7L8C - chains A and B of the 8 polymer chains in the assembly; structure by electron microscopy, 3.40 A resolution.

# Chain A
Name: BG505 SOSIP MD39 - gp120
Source organism: Human immunodeficiency virus 1
Amino-acid sequence (469 residues; row label = number of the first residue in the row; note: 14 numbers in that range are skipped by the numbering (no residue carries them; nothing is unmodelled there); a row labelled like 185A-185K holds insertion residues (185A, then the next letters in order)):
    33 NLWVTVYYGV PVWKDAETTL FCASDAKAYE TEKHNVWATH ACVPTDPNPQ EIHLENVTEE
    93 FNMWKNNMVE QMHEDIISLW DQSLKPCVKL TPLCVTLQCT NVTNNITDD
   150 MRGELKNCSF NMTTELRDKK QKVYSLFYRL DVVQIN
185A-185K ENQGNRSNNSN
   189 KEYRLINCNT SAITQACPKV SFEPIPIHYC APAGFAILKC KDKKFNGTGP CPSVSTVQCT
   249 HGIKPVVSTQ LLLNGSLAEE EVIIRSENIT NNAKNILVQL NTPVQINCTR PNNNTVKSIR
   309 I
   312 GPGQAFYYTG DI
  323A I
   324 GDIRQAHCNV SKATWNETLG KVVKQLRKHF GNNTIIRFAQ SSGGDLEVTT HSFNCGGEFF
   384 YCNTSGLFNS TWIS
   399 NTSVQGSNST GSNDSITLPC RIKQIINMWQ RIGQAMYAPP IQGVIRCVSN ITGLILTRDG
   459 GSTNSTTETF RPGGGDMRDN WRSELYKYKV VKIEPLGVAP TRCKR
Not modelled in the structure: 58-65, 185A-185K, 399-409
Disulfide bonds: Cys54-Cys74, Cys119-Cys205, Cys126-Cys196, Cys131-Cys157, Cys218-Cys247, Cys228-Cys239, Cys296-Cys331, Cys378-Cys445, Cys385-Cys418
Covalent attachments: N-acetylglucosamine (NAG) linked to Asn88, Asn133, Asn137, Asn156, Asn160, Asn197, Asn234, Asn262, Asn276, Asn295, Asn301, Asn332, Asn339, Asn355, Asn386, Asn392, Asn448

# Chain B
Name: BG505 SOSIP MD39 - gp41
Source organism: Human immunodeficiency virus 1
Amino-acid sequence (147 residues; each row starts with the number of its first residue):
   518 VSLGFLGAAG STMGAASMTL TVQARNLLSG IVQQQSNLLR APEPQQHLLK DTHWGIKQLQ
   578 ARVLAVEHYL RDQQLLGIWG CSGKLICCTN VPWNSSWSNR NLSEIWDNMT WLQWDKEISN
   638 YTQIIYGLLE ESQNQQEKNE QDLLALD
Not modelled in the structure: 547-568, 664
Disulfide bonds: Cys598-Cys604
Covalent attachments: N-acetylglucosamine (NAG) linked to Asn611, Asn618, Asn637

# Interface between chain A and chain B
Disulfides between the chains: Cys501(A)-Cys605(B)
Residue-residue contacts (87; chain A residue first):
  Leu34(A) - Pro609(B)
  Leu34(A) - Trp610(B)  hydrogen bond (backbone-backbone)
  Leu34(A) - Leu619(B)  hydrophobic
  Trp35(A) - Asn607(B)
  Trp35(A) - Val608(B)
  Trp35(A) - Pro609(B)  hydrophobic
  Trp35(A) - Trp610(B)
  Val36(A) - Thr606(B)  hydrogen bond (backbone-backbone)
  Val36(A) - Val608(B)  hydrogen bond (backbone-backbone)
  Val36(A) - Pro609(B)
  Val36(A) - Trp610(B)  hydrophobic
  Thr37(A) - Cys604(B)
  Thr37(A) - Cys605(B)
  Val38(A) - Trp596(B)  hydrophobic
  Val38(A) - Leu602(B)
  Val38(A) - Ile603(B)
  Val38(A) - Cys604(B)  hydrogen bond (backbone-backbone)
  Tyr39(A) - Leu602(B)
  Tyr39(A) - Ile603(B)  hydrophobic
  Tyr39(A) - Trp623(B)
  Tyr39(A) - Trp628(B)  hydrophobic
  Tyr40(A) - Leu537(B)
  Tyr40(A) - Leu544(B)
  Tyr40(A) - Gln590(B)  hydrogen bond
  Tyr40(A) - Leu602(B)  hydrogen bond (backbone-backbone)
  Gly41(A) - Leu537(B)
  Gly41(A) - Gln540(B)
  Val42(A) - Leu537(B)
  Val42(A) - Trp628(B)  hydrophobic
  Pro43(A) - Ala526(B)
  Val44(A) - Trp628(B)
  Val44(A) - Leu629(B)
  Trp45(A) - Leu523(B)  hydrophobic
  Trp45(A) - Ala526(B)  hydrophobic
  Trp45(A) - Leu629(B)
  Thr50(A) - Leu581(B)
  Thr51(A) - Lys574(B)
  Leu52(A) - Lys574(B)  hydrogen bond (backbone-side chain)
  Phe53(A) - Gln575(B)
  Ile84(A) - Gly521(B)
  Ile84(A) - Phe522(B)
  Ile84(A) - Leu523(B)
  Ile84(A) - Gly524(B)
  Leu86(A) - Leu523(B)
  Leu86(A) - Gly524(B)
  Glu87(A) - Ala526(B)
  Glu87(A) - Gly527(B)
  Asn88(A) - Gly527(B)
  Val89(A) - Ala526(B)
  Val89(A) - Gly527(B)
  Asp107(A) - Trp571(B)
  Asp107(A) - Lys574(B)  salt bridge
  Ser110(A) - Trp571(B)
  Gln114(A) - Thr569(B)
  Gln114(A) - Trp571(B)  hydrogen bond
  Ala221(A) - Leu545(B)
  Ala221(A) - Ser546(B)
  Ala221(A) - Ala582(B)
  Thr244(A) - Leu523(B)
  Lys490(A) - His585(B)
  Ile491(A) - Leu523(B)  hydrophobic
  Pro493(A) - Leu544(B)  hydrophobic
  Pro493(A) - Asp589(B)
  Leu494(A) - Leu592(B)  hydrophobic
  Leu494(A) - Leu593(B)  hydrophobic
  Leu494(A) - Trp596(B)  hydrophobic
  Leu494(A) - Tyr643(B)
  Val496(A) - Trp628(B)
  Val496(A) - Trp631(B)  hydrogen bond (backbone-side chain)
  Val496(A) - Ile635(B)
  Ala497(A) - Met530(B)  hydrophobic
  Ala497(A) - Trp623(B)  hydrophobic
  Ala497(A) - Trp628(B)  hydrophobic
  Ala497(A) - Trp631(B)
  Pro498(A) - Trp610(B)  hydrophobic
  Pro498(A) - Leu619(B)
  Pro498(A) - Ile622(B)  hydrophobic
  Pro498(A) - Trp623(B)  hydrogen bond (backbone-side chain)
  Pro498(A) - Trp631(B)
  Thr499(A) - Leu619(B)
  Arg500(A) - Leu619(B)
  Cys501(A) - Cys605(B)  disulfide
  Lys502(A) - Thr606(B)
  Lys502(A) - Asn607(B)  hydrogen bond
  Arg503(A) - Cys605(B)
  Arg503(A) - Thr606(B)  hydrogen bond (backbone-backbone)
  Arg503(A) - Asn607(B)  hydrogen bond (backbone-side chain)
Also at the interface, not in a pair above, chain A (45 interface residues in all): Gln103, Leu111, Pro220, Gly222, Phe223, Ala224, Gly495
Also at the interface, not in a pair above, chain B (53 interface residues in all): Ala525, Ala533, Ser534, Ala541, Asn543, Ala578, Tyr586, Cys598, Trp614, Ile642, Leu646, Gln653

# In short
The interface between chain A and chain B involves 45 residues on one side and 53 on the other, with 1
disulfide bond, 13 hydrogen bonds and 1 salt bridge. Among the polar pairs are Asp107(A)-Lys574(B),
Tyr40(A)-Gln590(B) and Leu52(A)-Lys574(B).
Here chain A is BG505 SOSIP MD39 - gp120 and chain B is BG505 SOSIP MD39 - gp41, both from Human
immunodeficiency virus 1. Entry 7L8C (BG505 SOSIP MD39 in complex with the polyclonal Fab pAbC-3 from animal
Rh.33104 (Wk26 time point)) was determined by electron microscopy (same publication as 7L7T, 7L7U, 7L85, 7L86,
7L87, 7L88 and 15 further entries).
